7ZC6 - chains D and G of the 6 polymer chains in the assembly; structure by electron microscopy, 4.27 A resolution (low resolution: residue-level contacts below are approximate; hydrogen-bond / salt-bridge calls are withheld).

Chain D:
Protein: RnfD
Source organism: Clostridium tetanomorphum
Chain sequence (310 residues; numbered 1 to 310; the number before each row is that of its first residue):
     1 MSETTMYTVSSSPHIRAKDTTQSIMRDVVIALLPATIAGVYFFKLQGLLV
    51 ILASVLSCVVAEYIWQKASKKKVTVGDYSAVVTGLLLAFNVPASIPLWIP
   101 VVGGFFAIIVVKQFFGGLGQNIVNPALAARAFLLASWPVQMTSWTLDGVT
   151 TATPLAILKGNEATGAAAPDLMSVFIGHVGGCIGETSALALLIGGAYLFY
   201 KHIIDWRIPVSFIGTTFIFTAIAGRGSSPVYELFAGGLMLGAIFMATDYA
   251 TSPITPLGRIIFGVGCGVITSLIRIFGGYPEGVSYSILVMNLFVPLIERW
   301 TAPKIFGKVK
Unresolved in the structure: 1-6
Covalently attached groups: flavin mononucleotide (FMN) linked to Thr153
Small-molecule neighbours:
  - FMN (flavin mononucleotide), molecule 1: Asn90, Leu127, Arg130, Trp144, Thr151, Leu155, Ala156, Gly181, Cys182, Glu185, Gly236, Gly237, Leu240, Met245, Tyr279, Pro280, Glu281, Gly282, Val283, Ser284, Tyr285
  - FMN, molecule 2: Leu134, Glu162, Tyr279, Pro280
  - riboflavin (RBF): Ile24, Met25, Val28, Ser79, Val82, Thr83, Leu86, Lys112, Leu118, Gly119, Asn121, Val123, Asn124, Pro125, Ile203, Phe244, Met245, Asp248, Tyr249, Ala250
From the paper describing this entry:
  - binding site for flavin mononucleotide: Arg130, Thr153, Glu185, Gly237, Ser284
  - binding site for riboflavin: Asn124, Asp248

Chain G:
Protein: RnfG
Source organism: Clostridium tetanomorphum
Chain sequence (189 residues; each row starts with the number of its first residue):
     1 MKKVSSFKLGMVLLLIAAVCGLILGGVNQVTAEPIAIQNKKTLDEANKAI
    51 LPEASEFAEKTDIKGEGIVLGVTEGKSGSDLKGYTIKVAPKGYAGAIEMM
   101 VGVSTEGKVTGIKILNHAETPGLGANATDPKFSGQYANKPAKELKVVKGA
   151 ASGEDEIVAITGATITSKAVTLGVNEAIKFYDTKLKGGK
Unresolved in the structure: 1, 189
Covalently attached groups: flavin mononucleotide (FMN) linked to Thr164
Small-molecule neighbours: FMN (flavin mononucleotide): Tyr93, Thr120, Leu123, Gly162, Ala163, Ile165, Thr166
From the paper describing this entry:
  - binding site for flavin mononucleotide: Thr164

Interface between chain D and chain G:
Contacting residue pairs - 6 pairs, chain D then chain G:
  Pro138(D) with Gly124(G)
  Val139(D) with Gly124(G); Thr161(G)
  Thr142(D) with Gly162(G)
  Lys159(D) with Tyr93(G)
  Gly278(D) with Tyr93(G)
Also at the interface, not in a pair above, chain D (8 interface residues in all): Glu162, Thr164, Tyr279
Also at the interface, not in a pair above, chain G (7 interface residues in all): Leu123, Ile165, Lys168

In short:
8 residues of chain D face 7 of chain G across their interface. Chain D binds riboflavin and flavin
mononucleotide. Flavin mononucleotide is covalently linked to Thr153(D). The paper reports a binding site for
flavin mononucleotide at Arg130(D), Thr153(D) and Thr164(G) among others; a binding site for riboflavin at
Asn124(D) and Asp248(D).
Here chain D is RnfD and chain G is RnfG, both from Clostridium tetanomorphum. Entry 7ZC6 (Na+ - translocating
ferredoxin: NAD+ reductase (Rnf) of C. tetanomorphum) was determined by electron microscopy.
